Entry 8UUD (X-ray diffraction, 2.40 A resolution); this record covers chains L and U of the 4 polymer chains in the assembly.

Chain L:
Name: Factor VII light chain
Organism: Homo sapiens
UniProtKB: P08709 (FA7_HUMAN); residues 1-142 here correspond to UniProt positions 61-202 (UniProt number = residue number + 60)
Sequence (142 residues; row label = number of the first residue in the row):
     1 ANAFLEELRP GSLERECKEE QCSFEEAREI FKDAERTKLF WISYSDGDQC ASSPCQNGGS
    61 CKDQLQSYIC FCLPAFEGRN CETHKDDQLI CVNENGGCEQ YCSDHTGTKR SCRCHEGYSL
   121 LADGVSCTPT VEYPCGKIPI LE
Disulfide bonds: C17-C22, C50-C61, C55-C70, C72-C81, C91-C102, C98-C112, C114-C127
Covalently attached groups: beta-D-glucopyranose (BGC) linked to S52; alpha-L-fucopyranose (FUC) linked to S60
Modified positions: E6, E7, E14, E16, E19, E20, E25, E26, E29, E35 (gamma-carboxy-glutamic acid; CGU)
Metal / ion sites: Ca2+ site 1: A1, N2, E6, E7, E16, E26; Ca2+ site 2: A1, E6, E16, E20; Ca2+ site 3: E7, E26, E29; Ca2+ site 4: E7, E16, E26, E29; Ca2+ site 5: E14, E19; Ca2+ site 6 near E20 (its only coordinating residue here); Ca2+ site 7: E25, E29; Ca2+ site 8: D46, G47, Q49, D63, Q64
Swiss-Prot annotation at these positions:
  - site: S53 (Important for S-112 for O-xylosylation)
  - modified residue: E6 (4-carboxyglutamate), E7 (4-carboxyglutamate), E14 (4-carboxyglutamate), E16 (4-carboxyglutamate), E19 (4-carboxyglutamate), E20 (4-carboxyglutamate), E25 (4-carboxyglutamate), E26 (4-carboxyglutamate), E29 (4-carboxyglutamate), E35 (4-carboxyglutamate), D63 (3R: -3-hydroxyaspartate)
  - glycosylation: S52 (O-linked (Glc...) serine), S60 (O-linked (Fuc) serine)

Chain U:
Name: Tissue factor
Organism: Homo sapiens
UniProtKB: P13726 (TF_HUMAN); residues 91-210 here correspond to UniProt positions 123-242 (UniProt number = residue number + 32)
Sequence (116 residues; each row starts with the number of its first residue; note: 4 numbers in that range are skipped by the numbering (no residue carries them; nothing is unmodelled there)):
    91 EPLYENSPEF TPYLETNLGQ PTIQSFEQVG TKVNVTVEDE RTLVRRNNTF LSLRDVFGKD
   151 LIYTLYYW
   163 SGKKTAKTNT NEFLIDVDKG ENYCFSVQAV IPSRTVNRKS TDSPVECM
Disulfide bonds: C186-C209
Swiss-Prot annotation at these positions:
  - motif: W158 (WKS motif)
  - glycosylation (N-linked (GlcNAc...) asparagine): N124, N137

Interface between chain L and chain U:
Contacting residue pairs - 28 pairs, chain L then chain U:
  L13(L) - C209(U)  hydrophobic
  F31(L) - C186(U)  hydrophobic
  E35(L) - K165(U)
  R36(L) - W158(U)
  R36(L) - S163(U)  hydrogen bond (side chain-backbone)
  R36(L) - G164(U)  hydrogen bond (side chain-backbone)
  L39(L) - W158(U)  hydrophobic
  L39(L) - K165(U)
  L39(L) - D204(U)
  F40(L) - V207(U)  hydrophobic
  S43(L) - Q110(U)  hydrogen bond
  S43(L) - D204(U)
  S43(L) - S205(U)
  S43(L) - P206(U)
  K62(L) - Q110(U)
  Q64(L) - G109(U)
  Q64(L) - Q110(U)  hydrogen bond (side chain-backbone)
  L65(L) - T203(U)
  I69(L) - L133(U)  hydrophobic
  C70(L) - L133(U)
  F71(L) - R131(U)
  F71(L) - T132(U)
  F71(L) - F140(U)  hydrophobic
  C72(L) - R135(U)  hydrogen bond (backbone-side chain)
  C72(L) - F140(U)
  L73(L) - R135(U)
  P74(L) - R135(U)
  P74(L) - N138(U)
Interface residues without a listed pair, chain L (17 interface residues in all): S60

Summary:
17 residues of chain L and 19 residues of chain U are in contact; the contacts include 5 hydrogen bonds. Polar
contacts include R36(L)-S163(U), R36(L)-G164(U) and S43(L)-Q110(U). Covalently linked beta-D-glucopyranose: at
S52(L). Covalently linked alpha-L-fucopyranose: at S60(L).
Chain L is Factor VII light chain and chain U is Tissue factor, both from Homo sapiens; the structure, BCX2627
complexed with human FVIIa and soluble Tissue Factor, was determined by X-ray diffraction.
